5CWS - chains A and B of the 6 polymer chains in the assembly; structure by X-ray diffraction, 3.77 A resolution.

# Chain A
Name: sAB-158 Fab Light Chain
From: Homo sapiens
Notes: antibody fragment or engineered binder
Amino-acid sequence (237 residues; each row starts with the number of its first residue):
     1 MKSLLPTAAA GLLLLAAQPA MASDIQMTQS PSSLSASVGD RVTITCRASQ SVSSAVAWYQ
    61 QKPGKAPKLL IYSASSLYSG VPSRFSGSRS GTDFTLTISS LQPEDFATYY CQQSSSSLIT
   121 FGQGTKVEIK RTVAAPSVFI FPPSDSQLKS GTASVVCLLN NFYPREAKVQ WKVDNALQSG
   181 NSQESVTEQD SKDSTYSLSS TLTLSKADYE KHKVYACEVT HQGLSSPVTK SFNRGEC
Disordered / not traced: 1-26, 235-237
Disulfides: Cys46-Cys111, Cys157-Cys217

# Chain B
Name: sAB-158 Fab Heavy Chain
From: Homo sapiens
Notes: antibody fragment or engineered binder
Amino-acid sequence (266 residues; each row starts with the number of its first residue):
     1 MKKNIAFLLA SMFVFSIATN AYAEISEVQL VESGGGLVQP GGSLRLSCAA SGFNVYSYSI
    61 HWVRQAPGKG LEWVASIYSY YGSTYYADSV KGRFTISADT SKNTAYLQMN SLRAEDTAVY
   121 YCARLTWRSY RGVHALDYWG QGTLVTVSSA STKGPSVFPL APSSKSTSGG TAALGCLVKD
   181 YFPEPVTVSW NSGALTSGVH TFPAVLQSSG LYSLSSVVTV PSSSLGTQTY ICNVNHKPSN
   241 TKVDKKVEPK SCDKTHTGGS HHHHHH
Disordered / not traced: 1-26, 250-266
Disulfides: Cys48-Cys122, Cys176-Cys232

# How chain A and chain B interact
Contacting residue pairs - 67 pairs, chain A then chain B:
  Thr28(A) with Lys69(B); Gly70(B); Glu72(B), hydrogen bond
  Gln29(A) with Lys69(B); Gly70(B), hydrogen bond (backbone-backbone)
  Ser30(A) with Gly68(B)
  Ser54(A) with Gly132(B), hydrogen bond (side chain-backbone)
  Ala55(A) with Gly132(B); His134(B)
  Ala57(A) with Ala135(B), hydrophobic
  Tyr59(A) with Ala135(B); Leu136(B), hydrogen bond (side chain-backbone); Trp139(B)
  Gln61(A) with Gln65(B), hydrogen bond; Leu71(B); Tyr121(B)
  Ala66(A) with Tyr121(B), hydrophobic; Gly140(B); Gln141(B)
  Pro67(A) with Trp139(B), hydrophobic
  Leu69(A) with Leu136(B); Asp137(B)
  Tyr72(A) with Trp127(B); Ala135(B), hydrophobic
  Ser73(A) with Val133(B)
  Tyr78(A) with Asp137(B); Tyr138(B)
  Tyr110(A) with Gln65(B), hydrogen bond; Leu71(B), hydrophobic
  Gln112(A) with His134(B), hydrogen bond (side chain-backbone)
  Ser114(A) with His134(B)
  Leu118(A) with Trp73(B), hydrophobic; Asp88(B)
  Ile119(A) with His61(B); Trp73(B)
  Phe121(A) with Leu71(B); Trp139(B), hydrophobic
  Phe139(A) with Thr171(B); Ala173(B), hydrophobic
  Phe141(A) with Leu160(B), hydrophobic; Ala161(B); Ala173(B); Leu174(B)
  Ser144(A) with Phe158(B); Pro159(B)
  Ser146(A) with Phe158(B)
  Gln147(A) with Phe158(B); Lys179(B)
  Thr152(A) with Lys179(B)
  Ser154(A) with Lys179(B)
  Val156(A) with Leu160(B), hydrophobic
  Leu158(A) with Phe202(B), hydrophobic; Val217(B), hydrophobic
  Asn160(A) with His200(B), hydrogen bond; Thr219(B)
  Asn161(A) with His200(B), hydrogen bond
  Gln183(A) with Leu206(B), hydrogen bond (side chain-backbone)
  Ser185(A) with Phe202(B); Pro203(B), hydrogen bond (side chain-backbone); Val205(B)
  Val186(A) with Pro203(B)
  Thr187(A) with Phe202(B)
  Ser197(A) with His200(B), hydrogen bond; Phe202(B)
  Leu198(A) with Phe202(B)
  Ser199(A) with Phe202(B)
  Thr203(A) with Lys179(B)
Other interface residues (no listed pair), chain A (45 interface residues in all): Lys65, Ser117, Ile140, Pro142, Glu184, Thr201
Other interface residues (no listed pair), chain B (46 interface residues in all): Val63, Ala66, Tyr85, Ala87, Ser163, Ala172, Leu177, Thr201, Gln207, Ser215

# In short
45 residues of chain A and 46 residues of chain B are in contact; the contacts include 12 hydrogen bonds.
Among the polar pairs are Thr28(A)-Glu72(B), Ser54(A)-Gly132(B) and Tyr59(A)-Leu136(B).
Here chain A is sAB-158 Fab Light Chain and chain B is sAB-158 Fab Heavy Chain, both from Homo sapiens. Entry
5CWS (Crystal structure of the intact Chaetomium thermophilum Nsp1-Nup49-Nup57 channel nucleoporin
heterotrimer bound to its Nic96 nuclear ...) was determined by X-ray diffraction together with 4JO7, 4JO9 and
5CWW from the same study.
